4X5K - chains A and B; structure by X-ray diffraction, 2.49 A resolution.

== Chain A ==
Protein: N-alpha-acetyltransferase 50
Organism: Homo sapiens
Notes: EC 2.3.1.-
Reference sequence: Q9GZZ1 (NAA50_HUMAN); residues 1-169 here = UniProt positions 1-169
Sequence (169 residues; each row starts with the number of its first residue):
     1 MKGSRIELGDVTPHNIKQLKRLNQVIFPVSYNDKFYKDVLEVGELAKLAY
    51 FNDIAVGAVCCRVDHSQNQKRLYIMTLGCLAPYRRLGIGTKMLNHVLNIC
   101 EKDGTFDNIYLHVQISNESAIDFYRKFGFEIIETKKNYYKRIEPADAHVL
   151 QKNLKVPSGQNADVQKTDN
Unresolved in the structure: 1-2, 156-169
Ligand contacts: coenzyme A (COA): Ile-26, Phe-27, Leu-77, Gly-78, Cys-79, Arg-84, Arg-85, Leu-86, Gly-87, Ile-88, Gly-89, Thr-90, Val-113, Asn-117, Ser-119, Ala-120, Asp-122, Phe-123, Tyr-124, Lys-126

== Chain B ==
Protein: Ace-mmas
Sequence (5 residues; each row starts with the number of its first residue):
     1 XMMAS
Modified / non-standard residues: ACE (acetyl group) at position 1

== How chain A and chain B interact ==
Contacting residue pairs - 30 pairs, chain A then chain B:
  Phe-27(A) / ACE_1(B)
  Phe-27(A) / Met-2(B)  hydrophobic
  Pro-28(A) / Met-2(B)
  Val-29(A) / Met-2(B)  hydrophobic
  Val-29(A) / Met-3(B)
  Val-29(A) / Ser-5(B)
  Tyr-31(A) / Met-2(B)
  Tyr-31(A) / Met-3(B)  hydrogen bond (side chain-backbone)
  Phe-35(A) / Met-3(B)  hydrophobic
  Arg-62(A) / Met-3(B)  hydrogen bond
  Tyr-73(A) / Met-3(B)
  Met-75(A) / ACE_1(B)
  Met-75(A) / Met-2(B)  hydrogen bond (backbone-backbone)
  Met-75(A) / Met-3(B)  hydrogen bond (backbone-backbone)
  Thr-76(A) / ACE_1(B)
  Leu-77(A) / ACE_1(B)
  Leu-111(A) / ACE_1(B)
  His-112(A) / ACE_1(B)
  His-112(A) / Met-2(B)  hydrogen bond (backbone-backbone)
  Gln-114(A) / Met-2(B)
  Tyr-124(A) / ACE_1(B)
  Tyr-138(A) / Met-3(B)
  Tyr-138(A) / Ala-4(B)  hydrogen bond (side chain-backbone)
  Tyr-138(A) / Ser-5(B)
  Tyr-139(A) / Met-2(B)  hydrogen bond (side chain-backbone)
  Tyr-139(A) / Met-3(B)
  Tyr-139(A) / Ser-5(B)
  Lys-140(A) / Ser-5(B)  hydrogen bond (backbone-backbone)
  Arg-141(A) / Ser-5(B)  hydrogen bond (backbone-backbone)
  Ile-142(A) / Met-2(B)  hydrophobic
Other interface residues (no listed pair), chain A (21 interface residues in all): Ile-74, Val-113

== In short ==
Chain A and chain B form an interface of 21 and 5 residues respectively, with 9 hydrogen bonds. Among the
polar pairs are Tyr-31(A)/Met-3(B), Arg-62(A)/Met-3(B) and Tyr-138(A)/Ala-4(B). Ligands of chain A: coenzyme
A.
Here chain A is N-alpha-acetyltransferase 50 (Homo sapiens) and chain B is Ace-mmas. Entry 4X5K (Human NAA50
complex with coenzyme A and an acetylated peptide) was determined by X-ray diffraction.
